2BMO - chains A and B; structure by X-ray diffraction, 1.20 A resolution.

[Chain A]
Name: Oxygenase-alpha nbdo
From: Comamonas sp
UniProt: Q8RTL4 (Q8RTL4_9BURK); residue numbers follow UniProt; this construct covers 1-447
Chain sequence (447 residues; numbered 1 to 447; the number before each row is that of its first residue):
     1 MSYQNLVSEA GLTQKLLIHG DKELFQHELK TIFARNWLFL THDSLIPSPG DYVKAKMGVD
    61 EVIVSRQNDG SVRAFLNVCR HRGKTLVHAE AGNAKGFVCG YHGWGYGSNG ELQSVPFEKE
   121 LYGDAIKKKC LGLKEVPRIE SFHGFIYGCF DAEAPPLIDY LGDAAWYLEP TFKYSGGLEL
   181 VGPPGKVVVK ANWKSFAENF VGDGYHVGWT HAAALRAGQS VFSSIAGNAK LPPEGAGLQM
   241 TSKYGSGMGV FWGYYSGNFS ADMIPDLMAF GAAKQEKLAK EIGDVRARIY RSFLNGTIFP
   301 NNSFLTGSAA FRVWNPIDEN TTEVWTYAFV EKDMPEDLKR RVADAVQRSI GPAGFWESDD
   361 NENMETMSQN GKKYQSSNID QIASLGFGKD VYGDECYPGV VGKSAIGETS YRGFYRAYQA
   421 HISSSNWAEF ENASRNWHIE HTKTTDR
Disordered / not traced: 1-2, 440-447
Ion coordination: 2Fe-2S cluster Fe: Cys79, His81, Cys99, His102; Fe ion: His206, His211, Asp360 (together with 1,2-ethanediol)
Residues lining bound ligands: 2Fe-2S cluster (FES): Cys79, His81, Arg82, Gly83, Lys84, Cys99, Tyr101, His102, Gly103, Trp104

[Chain B]
Name: Oxygenase-beta nbdo
From: Comamonas sp
UniProt: Q8RTL3 (Q8RTL3_9BURK); numbering as in UniProt (aligned over 1-194)
Chain sequence (194 residues; each row starts with the number of its first residue):
     1 MMINTQEDKL VSAHDAEEFH RFFVGHDSDL QQEVTTLLTR EAHLLDIQAY KAWLEHFVAP
    61 EIKYQVISRE LRSTSERRYQ LNDAVNLYNE NYQQLKVRVE HQMDPQNWAN NPKIRFTRFV
   121 TNVTAAKDKS APEILHVRSN LILHRARREN QVDVFYATRE DKWKRIEGGG IKLVERFVDY
   181 PERIPQTHNL LVFL
Ion coordination: Ni2+ site 1: His14, Glu160; Ni2+ site 2: His56 (together with 1,2-ethanediol)

[How chain A and chain B interact]
Pairs across the interface - 84 pairs, chain A then chain B:
  Ser44(A) with Leu81(B)
  Leu45(A) with Tyr79(B), hydrogen bond (backbone-side chain); Leu81(B)
  Asp51(A) with Tyr79(B)
  Tyr52(A) with Glu76(B), hydrogen bond
  Ala89(A) with Leu71(B); Arg72(B); Ser73(B)
  Glu90(A) with Glu70(B); Leu71(B), hydrogen bond (side chain-backbone); Arg183(B), salt bridge
  Ala91(A) with Glu70(B); Leu71(B); Arg72(B); Tyr79(B), hydrophobic
  Gly92(A) with Glu76(B); Tyr79(B)
  Asn93(A) with Glu76(B), hydrogen bond (backbone-side chain); Arg78(B), hydrogen bond; Tyr79(B)
  Ala94(A) with Glu76(B)
  Gly182(A) with Asn82(B)
  Pro183(A) with Glu70(B); Asn82(B); Asp83(B); Ala84(B); Val85(B); Arg183(B)
  Pro184(A) with Val85(B); Arg183(B), hydrogen bond (backbone-side chain)
  Lys186(A) with Arg183(B); Ile184(B); Pro185(B)
  Val187(A) with Ile184(B), hydrophobic; Pro185(B); His188(B)
  Val188(A) with Ile184(B), hydrophobic; Pro185(B), hydrogen bond (backbone-backbone); Gln186(B); His188(B)
  Val189(A) with His188(B)
  Lys190(A) with His188(B)
  Trp209(A) with Trp108(B), hydrogen bond (backbone-side chain)
  Thr210(A) with Trp108(B)
  Ala212(A) with Gln106(B)
  Ala213(A) with His101(B); Asp104(B); Asn107(B)
  Ala214(A) with His101(B)
  Arg216(A) with Asp104(B), salt bridge; Gln106(B), hydrogen bond
  Ala217(A) with Val97(B); Glu100(B); His101(B)
  Gly218(A) with Val97(B)
  Asp262(A) with Gln94(B), hydrogen bond
  Glu323(A) with Ile184(B)
  Asp344(A) with Asn86(B), hydrogen bond; Asn89(B), hydrogen bond
  Gln347(A) with Val85(B); Asn86(B)
  Arg348(A) with Asn89(B), hydrogen bond (side chain-backbone); Glu90(B), salt bridge; Gln94(B), hydrogen bond; Arg98(B)
  Pro352(A) with Leu87(B); Asn189(B); Leu190(B), hydrogen bond (backbone-backbone)
  Ala353(A) with Leu87(B); Tyr88(B), hydrophobic; Arg98(B), hydrogen bond (backbone-side chain); Leu190(B); Leu191(B)
  Gly354(A) with Leu191(B)
  Phe355(A) with Val97(B), hydrophobic; His101(B); Leu191(B), hydrophobic
  Ser358(A) with Leu191(B)
  Asp359(A) with His101(B), salt bridge
  Asn361(A) with His188(B)
  Glu362(A) with Ala109(B); Arg147(B), salt bridge; Arg148(B), salt bridge
  Glu365(A) with His188(B), salt bridge
Interface residues without a listed pair, chain A (44 interface residues in all): Pro47, Val53, Gly185, Ser260
Interface residues without a listed pair, chain B (39 interface residues in all): Ser68, Arg69

[Overview]
Chain A and chain B form an interface of 44 and 39 residues respectively; the contacts include 16 hydrogen
bonds and 7 salt bridges. Among the polar pairs are Glu90(A)-Arg183(B), Arg216(A)-Asp104(B) and
Arg348(A)-Glu90(B). Ligands of chain A: 2Fe-2S cluster.
Chain A is Oxygenase-alpha nbdo and chain B is Oxygenase-beta nbdo, both from Comamonas sp; the structure, The
Crystal Structure of Nitrobenzene Dioxygenase, was determined by X-ray diffraction, deposited together with
2BMQ and 2BMR.
